Entry 4I4T (X-ray diffraction, 1.80 A resolution); this record covers chains B and C of the 6 polymer chains in the assembly.

[Chain B]
Molecule: Tubulin beta-2B chain
Source organism: Bos taurus
Reference sequence: Q6B856 (TBB2B_BOVIN); the author numbering skips numbers that UniProt does not, so the offset changes along the chain: 1-42 = UniProt 1-42; 45-360 = UniProt 43-358; 369-455 = UniProt 359-445
Sequence (445 residues; row label = number of the first residue in the row; note: 10 numbers in that range are skipped by the numbering (no residue carries them; nothing is unmodelled there)):
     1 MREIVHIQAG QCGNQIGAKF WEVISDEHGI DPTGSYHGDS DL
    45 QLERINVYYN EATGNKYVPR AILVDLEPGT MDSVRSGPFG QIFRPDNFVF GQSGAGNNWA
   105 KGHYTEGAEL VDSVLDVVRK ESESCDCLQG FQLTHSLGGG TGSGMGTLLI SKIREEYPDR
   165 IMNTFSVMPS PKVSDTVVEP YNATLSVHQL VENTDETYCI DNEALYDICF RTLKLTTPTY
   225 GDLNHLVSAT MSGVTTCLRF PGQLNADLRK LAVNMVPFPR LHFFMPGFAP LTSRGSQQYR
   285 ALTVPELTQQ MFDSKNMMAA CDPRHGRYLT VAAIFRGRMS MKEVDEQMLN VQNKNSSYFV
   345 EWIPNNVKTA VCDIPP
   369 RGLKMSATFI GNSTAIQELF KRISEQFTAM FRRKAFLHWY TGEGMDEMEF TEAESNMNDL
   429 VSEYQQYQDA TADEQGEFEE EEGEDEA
Unresolved in the structure: 278-285, 439-455
UniProt features mapped onto this chain:
  - motif: Met-1 to Ile-4 (MREI motif)
  - binding site (GTP): Gln-11, Glu-71, Ser-140, Gly-144, Thr-145, Gly-146, Asn-206, Asn-228
  - binding site (Mg(2+)): Glu-71
  - modified residue: Ser-40 (Phosphoserine), Thr-57 (Phosphothreonine), Lys-60 (N6-acetyllysine), Ser-174 (Phosphoserine), Thr-287 (Phosphothreonine), Thr-292 (Phosphothreonine), Arg-320 (Omega-N-methylarginine), Glu-448 (5-glutamyl polyglutamate)
  - cross-link (Glycyl lysine isopeptide (Lys-Gly)): Lys-60 (interchain with G-Cter in ubiquitin), Lys-326 (interchain with G-Cter in ubiquitin)
Bound ions: Mg2+: Gln-11 (together with GDP); Ca2+ near Glu-113 (its only coordinating residue here)
Ligand contacts: GDP (guanosine-5'-diphosphate): Gly-10, Gln-11, Cys-12, Gln-15, Ile-16, Asp-69, Ala-99, Asn-101, Ser-140, Gly-142, Gly-143, Gly-144, Thr-145, Gly-146, Val-171, Pro-173, Val-177, Ser-178, Asp-179, Glu-183, Asn-206, Leu-209, Tyr-224, Leu-227, Asn-228
What the authors report for this chain:
  - binding site for (-)-ZAMPANOLIDE (Bound form): Thr-276

[Chain C]
Molecule: Tubulin alpha-1B chain
Source organism: Bos taurus
Reference sequence: P81947 (TBA1B_BOVIN); numbering as in UniProt (aligned over 1-450)
Sequence (450 residues; numbered 1 to 450; the number before each row is that of its first residue):
     1 MRECISIHVG QAGVQIGNAC WELYCLEHGI QPDGQMPSDK TIGGGDDSFN TFFSETGAGK
    61 HVPRAVFVDL EPTVIDEVRT GTYRQLFHPE QLITGKEDAA NNYARGHYTI GKEIIDLVLD
   121 RIRKLADQCT GLQGFLVFHS FGGGTGSGFT SLLMERLSVD YGKKSKLEFS IYPAPQVSTA
   181 VVEPYNSILT THTTLEHSDC AFMVDNEAIY DICRRNLDIE RPTYTNLNRL ISQIVSSITA
   241 SLRFDGALNV DLTEFQTNLV PYPRIHFPLA TYAPVISAEK AYHEQLSVAE ITNACFEPAN
   301 QMVKCDPRHG KYMACCLLYR GDVVPKDVNA AIATIKTKRS IQFVDWCPTG FKVGINYQPP
   361 TVVPGGDLAK VQRAVCMLSN TTAIAEAWAR LDHKFDLMYA KRAFVHWYVG EGMEEGEFSE
   421 AREDMAALEK DYEEVGVDSV EGEGEEEGEE
Unresolved in the structure: 441-450
Bound ions: Ca2+: Asp-39, Thr-41, Gly-44, Glu-55
Ligand contacts:
  - GTP (guanosine-5'-triphosphate): Gly-10, Gln-11, Ala-12, Gln-15, Ile-16, Asp-69, Asp-98, Ala-99, Ala-100, Asn-101, Ser-140, Gly-142, Gly-143, Gly-144, Thr-145, Gly-146, Ile-171, Pro-173, Val-177, Ser-178, Thr-179, Glu-183, Asn-206, Tyr-224, Leu-227, Asn-228, Ile-231
  - tyrosine (TYR): Tyr-262, Arg-264, Ile-265, Asp-431, Glu-434, Val-435

[How chain B and chain C interact]
Contacting residue pairs - 41 pairs, chain B then chain C:
  Glu-71(B) with Arg-2(C), salt bridge
  Gln-96(B) with Met-1(C); Arg-2(C), hydrogen bond (backbone-side chain)
  Ser-97(B) with Arg-2(C), hydrogen bond (backbone-side chain)
  Gly-98(B) with Arg-2(C)
  Asn-101(B) with Glu-254(C), hydrogen bond
  Asp-179(B) with Glu-254(C); Lys-352(C), hydrogen bond (backbone-side chain)
  Thr-180(B) with Glu-254(C); Asn-258(C)
  Val-181(B) with Asn-258(C), hydrogen bond (backbone-side chain); Pro-348(C), hydrophobic
  Thr-221(B) with Lys-326(C); Asn-329(C)
  Ala-397(B) with Trp-346(C)
  Met-398(B) with Trp-346(C)
  Arg-400(B) with Asp-345(C), salt bridge; Ser-439(C), hydrogen bond
  Arg-401(B) with Tyr-262(C), hydrogen bond (backbone-side chain); Asp-345(C), salt bridge; Trp-346(C); Glu-434(C), hydrogen bond (side chain-backbone); Val-435(C); Val-437(C), hydrogen bond (side chain-backbone); Asp-438(C); Ser-439(C), hydrogen bond
  Lys-402(B) with Tyr-262(C)
  Ala-403(B) with Tyr-262(C); Trp-346(C), hydrophobic
  Phe-404(B) with Thr-257(C); Asn-258(C); Val-260(C); Pro-261(C), hydrogen bond (backbone-backbone); Trp-346(C), hydrophobic
  His-406(B) with Val-260(C), hydrogen bond (side chain-backbone); Pro-261(C); Tyr-262(C); Pro-263(C)
  Trp-407(B) with Gln-256(C); Thr-257(C), hydrogen bond (side chain-backbone); Val-260(C)
Other interface residues (no listed pair), chain B (21 interface residues in all): Gly-100, Val-182, Leu-405
Other interface residues (no listed pair), chain C (23 interface residues in all): Pro-325, Cys-347

[Summary]
21 residues of chain B and 23 residues of chain C are in contact; the contacts include 13 hydrogen bonds and 3
salt bridges. Among the polar pairs are Glu-71(B)/Arg-2(C), Arg-400(B)/Asp-345(C) and Arg-401(B)/Asp-345(C).
Ligands of chain B: GDP. Chain C binds tyrosine and GTP. From the paper: a binding site for (-)-ZAMPANOLIDE
(Bound form) at Thr-276(B).
Here chain B is Tubulin beta-2B chain and chain C is Tubulin alpha-1B chain, both from Bos taurus. Entry 4I4T
(Crystal structure of tubulin-RB3-TTL-Zampanolide complex) was determined by X-ray diffraction, deposited
together with 4I50 and 4I55.
